8W0X - chains H and L of the 3 polymer chains in the assembly; structure by X-ray diffraction, 3.12 A resolution.

== Chain H ==
Protein: hcab40 Fab Heavy Chain
Source organism: Homo sapiens
Notes: antibody fragment or engineered binder
Chain sequence (241 residues; row label = number of the first residue in the row; a row labelled like 82A-82C holds insertion residues (82A, then the next letters in order)):
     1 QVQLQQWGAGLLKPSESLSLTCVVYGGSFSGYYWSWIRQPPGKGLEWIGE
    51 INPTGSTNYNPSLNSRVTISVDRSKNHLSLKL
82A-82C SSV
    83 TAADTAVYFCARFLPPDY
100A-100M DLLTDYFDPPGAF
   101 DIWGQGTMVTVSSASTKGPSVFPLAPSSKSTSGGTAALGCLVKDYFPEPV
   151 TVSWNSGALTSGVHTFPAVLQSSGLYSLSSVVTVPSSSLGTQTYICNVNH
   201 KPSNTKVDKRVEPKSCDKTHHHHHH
Disordered / not traced: 124-131, 135-137, 184-193, 207-225
Cystine bridges: Cys22-Cys92, Cys140-Cys196

== Chain L ==
Protein: hcab40 Fab Light Chain
Source organism: Homo sapiens
Notes: antibody fragment or engineered binder
Chain sequence (214 residues; numbered 1 to 214; the number before each row is that of its first residue):
     1 DIHMTQSPFSLSASVGDRVTITCRASQSISGWLAWYQQKVGNAPKLLIYK
    51 ASSLESGVPSRFSGSGSGTEFTLSISSLQPDDFATYYCQQYNSYPFTFGP
   101 GTKVDMKRTVAAPSVFIFPPSDEQLKSGTASVVCLLNNFYPREAKVQWKV
   151 DNALQSGNSQESVTEQDSKDSTYSLSSTLTLSKADYEKHKVYACEVTHQG
   201 LSSPVTKSFNRGEC
Disordered / not traced: 128, 152-153, 181-182, 212-214
Cystine bridges: Cys23-Cys88, Cys134-Cys194

== Interface between chain H and chain L ==
Pairs across the interface (57; chain H residue first):
  Gln39(H) - Gln38(L)  hydrogen bond
  Gln39(H) - Tyr87(L)  hydrogen bond
  Gly44(H) - Tyr87(L)
  Leu45(H) - Tyr87(L)  hydrophobic
  Leu45(H) - Phe98(L)
  Trp47(H) - Tyr94(L)  hydrophobic
  Trp47(H) - Pro95(L)  hydrophobic
  Trp47(H) - Phe96(L)
  Glu50(H) - Tyr94(L)  hydrogen bond
  Asn58(H) - Tyr94(L)
  Asn60(H) - Pro95(L)
  Pro61(H) - Pro95(L)
  Phe91(H) - Ala43(L)  hydrophobic
  Phe91(H) - Pro44(L)
  Phe95(H) - Phe96(L)  hydrophobic
  Leu96(H) - Leu46(L)  hydrophobic
  Leu96(H) - Tyr49(L)  hydrophobic
  Leu96(H) - Glu55(L)
  Asp100H(H) - Trp32(L)
  Asp100H(H) - Tyr91(L)
  Pro100J(H) - Phe96(L)
  Gly100K(H) - Gln89(L)  hydrogen bond (backbone-side chain)
  Gly100K(H) - Tyr91(L)
  Gly100K(H) - Phe96(L)
  Ala100L(H) - Tyr36(L)
  Ala100L(H) - Leu46(L)  hydrophobic
  Phe100M(H) - Tyr36(L)  hydrogen bond (backbone-side chain)
  Phe100M(H) - Leu46(L)
  Phe100M(H) - Gln89(L)
  Phe100M(H) - Phe98(L)  hydrophobic
  Trp103(H) - Pro44(L)
  Gly104(H) - Ala43(L)
  Gln105(H) - Gly41(L)  hydrogen bond (side chain-backbone)
  Gln105(H) - Asn42(L)  hydrogen bond
  Gln105(H) - Ala43(L)
  Phe122(H) - Ser121(L)
  Phe122(H) - Gln124(L)
  Pro123(H) - Ser121(L)
  Pro123(H) - Glu123(L)
  Leu138(H) - Phe118(L)
  Leu141(H) - Ser131(L)
  Ser161(H) - Lys169(L)  hydrogen bond
  Gly162(H) - Lys169(L)
  His164(H) - Asn138(L)  hydrogen bond
  His164(H) - Asp167(L)
  His164(H) - Ser174(L)
  Thr165(H) - Thr164(L)
  Phe166(H) - Leu135(L)  hydrophobic
  Phe166(H) - Thr164(L)
  Phe166(H) - Ser174(L)
  Phe166(H) - Ser176(L)
  Pro167(H) - Ser162(L)  hydrogen bond (backbone-side chain)
  Pro167(H) - Val163(L)
  Val169(H) - Gln160(L)
  Leu170(H) - Gln160(L)  hydrogen bond (backbone-side chain)
  Gln171(H) - Gln160(L)
  Ser179(H) - Ser176(L)
Also at the interface, not in a pair above, chain H (39 interface residues in all): Lys43, Pro100I, Asp101, Lys143, Ala168, Val181
Also at the interface, not in a pair above, chain L (39 interface residues in all): Asp1, Ala34, Pro119, Ser127, Thr129, Val133, Leu175

== Summary ==
Chain H and chain L each contribute 39 residues to their interface; the contacts include 11 hydrogen bonds.
Among the polar pairs are Gln39(H)-Gln38(L), Gln39(H)-Tyr87(L) and Glu50(H)-Tyr94(L).
Chain H is hcab40 Fab Heavy Chain and chain L is hcab40 Fab Light Chain, both from Homo sapiens; the
structure, Crystal structure of broadly neutralizing antibody hcab40 in complex with Hepatitis C virus
envelope glycoprotein E2 ..., was determined by X-ray diffraction.
